8Y97 - chains A and C of the 4 polymer chains in the assembly; structure by X-ray diffraction, 2.83 A resolution.

== Chain A ==
Protein: DegT/DnrJ/EryC1/StrS family aminotransferase
Source organism: Serratia sp. ATCC 39006
UniProt: A0A2I5TIB4 (A0A2I5TIB4_SERS3); numbering as in UniProt (aligned over 1-437)
Chain sequence (443 residues; row label = number of the first residue in the row):
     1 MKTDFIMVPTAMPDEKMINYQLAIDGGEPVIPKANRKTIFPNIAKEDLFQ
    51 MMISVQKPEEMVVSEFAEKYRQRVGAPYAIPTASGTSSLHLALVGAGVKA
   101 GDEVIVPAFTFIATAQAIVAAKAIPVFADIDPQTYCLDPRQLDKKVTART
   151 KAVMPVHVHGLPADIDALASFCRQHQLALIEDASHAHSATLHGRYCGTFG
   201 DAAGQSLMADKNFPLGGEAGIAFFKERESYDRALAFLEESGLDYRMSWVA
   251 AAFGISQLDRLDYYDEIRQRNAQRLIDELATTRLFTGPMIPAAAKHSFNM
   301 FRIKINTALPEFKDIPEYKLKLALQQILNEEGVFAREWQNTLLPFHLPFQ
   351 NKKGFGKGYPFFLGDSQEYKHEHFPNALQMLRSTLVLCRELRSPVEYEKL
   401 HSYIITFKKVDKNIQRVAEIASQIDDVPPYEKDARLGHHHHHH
Not modelled in the structure: 429-443
Differences from the reference sequence: expression tag (438-443)
Small-molecule neighbours: 4'-deoxy-4'-aminopyridoxal-5'-phosphate (PMP): S84, G85, T86, T110, F111, A113, T114, V156, D182, S184, H185, S206, M208, D210, K211, E218, A219, W338

== Chain C ==
Protein: DegT/DnrJ/EryC1/StrS aminotransferase
Source organism: Serratia sp. ATCC 39006
UniProt: A0A2I5T5Y7 (A0A2I5T5Y7_SERS3); residues 2-211 here = UniProt positions 2-211
Chain sequence (218 residues; each row starts with the number of its first residue; numbering starts at 0):
     0 MGISKTSSDLSEQLFQVSFVLARVLTSGIIMSIEKNENELKGLENILKKT
    50 SSKQYAVTFNSISGAVIGSLWGQDIVYGEATNQQSLDEQQEKLFKWLGIG
   100 HSSLLPEPYTLHAINWGNISNLQKITHEEAHVTLLDFTKLGFGPCAVLLT
   150 NNETIYKKSERLKIFGAFDLRTMWTQRETEKEIKPGLQFNFRLSPLVGAC
   200 IKMALIKMGLNKHHHHHH
Not modelled in the structure: 0-10, 170-180, 211-217
Differences from the reference sequence: initiating methionine (0); expression tag (1, 212-217)

== Chain A / chain C interface ==
Pairs across the interface (94; chain A residue first):
  M1(A) - T25(C)
  K2(A) - T25(C)
  K2(A) - S26(C)
  T3(A) - T25(C)
  D4(A) - T25(C)
  D4(A) - S26(C)
  D4(A) - G27(C)
  P41(A) - I29(C)  hydrophobic
  I43(A) - L24(C)
  I43(A) - G27(C)
  L48(A) - A21(C)  hydrophobic
  L48(A) - L24(C)  hydrophobic
  M51(A) - L24(C)  hydrophobic
  M52(A) - S17(C)
  V55(A) - L13(C)  hydrophobic
  V55(A) - V16(C)  hydrophobic
  E59(A) - G140(C)
  E59(A) - G142(C)
  S84(A) - N189(C)
  T86(A) - N189(C)
  H90(A) - W95(C)
  F111(A) - I163(C)  hydrophobic
  F111(A) - F164(C)  hydrophobic
  I112(A) - I163(C)  hydrophobic
  A113(A) - I163(C)  hydrophobic
  Q116(A) - G185(C)  hydrogen bond (side chain-backbone)
  Q116(A) - L186(C)
  Q116(A) - Q187(C)  hydrogen bond
  V119(A) - L186(C)  hydrophobic
  A120(A) - W95(C)
  A120(A) - L186(C)
  K122(A) - W95(C)  hydrogen bond (side chain-backbone)
  M208(A) - M30(C)  hydrophobic
  M208(A) - R191(C)
  A209(A) - I29(C)  hydrophobic
  A209(A) - M30(C)
  D210(A) - M30(C)
  G216(A) - S193(C)
  G216(A) - L195(C)
  G217(A) - I29(C)
  G217(A) - S193(C)
  E218(A) - S31(C)  hydrogen bond
  E218(A) - N189(C)  hydrogen bond
  E218(A) - R191(C)  salt bridge
  E218(A) - S193(C)  hydrogen bond (backbone-side chain)
  F236(A) - W95(C)
  E238(A) - K91(C)  salt bridge
  E239(A) - K91(C)
  S240(A) - K91(C)
  S240(A) - L92(C)  hydrogen bond (backbone-backbone)
  S240(A) - W95(C)
  G241(A) - S62(C)
  G241(A) - Q88(C)  hydrogen bond (backbone-side chain)
  G241(A) - K91(C)
  L242(A) - S62(C)
  L242(A) - L92(C)  hydrophobic
  L242(A) - W95(C)  hydrophobic
  D243(A) - S60(C)  hydrogen bond (backbone-side chain)
  D243(A) - S62(C)  hydrogen bond (backbone-side chain)
  D243(A) - Q88(C)
  Y244(A) - F188(C)
  R245(A) - T137(C)
  R245(A) - P143(C)
  M246(A) - P143(C)
  S247(A) - F141(C)  hydrogen bond (side chain-backbone)
  S247(A) - G142(C)
  S247(A) - V196(C)
  W248(A) - L20(C)  hydrophobic
  W248(A) - G140(C)  hydrogen bond (side chain-backbone)
  W248(A) - F141(C)
  V249(A) - L20(C)  hydrophobic
  V249(A) - F141(C)
  V249(A) - L195(C)  hydrophobic
  F253(A) - L24(C)  hydrophobic
  L347(A) - R160(C)
  P348(A) - P184(C)
  P348(A) - G185(C)
  P348(A) - Q187(C)
  N351(A) - P184(C)  hydrogen bond (side chain-backbone)
  K353(A) - K183(C)  hydrogen bond (side chain-backbone)
  K353(A) - G185(C)
  G354(A) - L186(C)  hydrogen bond (backbone-backbone)
  F355(A) - W70(C)
  F355(A) - V75(C)
  F355(A) - Y76(C)  hydrogen bond (backbone-backbone)
  F355(A) - W95(C)  hydrophobic
  F355(A) - L186(C)  hydrophobic
  G356(A) - Y76(C)
  K357(A) - V75(C)
  K357(A) - Y76(C)  hydrogen bond (side chain-backbone)
  K357(A) - E78(C)  salt bridge
  Y359(A) - Y76(C)
  F362(A) - Y76(C)  hydrophobic
  R389(A) - E33(C)  salt bridge
Interface residues without a listed pair, chain A (56 interface residues in all): F40, D47, A83, L215
Interface residues without a listed pair, chain C (50 interface residues in all): R22, I28, N59, I61, G77, L96, F190, L192

== Overview ==
56 residues of chain A and 50 residues of chain C are in contact; the contacts include 17 hydrogen bonds and 4
salt bridges. Among the polar pairs are E218(A)-R191(C), E238(A)-K91(C) and K357(A)-E78(C). Chain A binds
4'-deoxy-4'-aminopyridoxal-5'-phosphate.
Chain A is DegT/DnrJ/EryC1/StrS family aminotransferase and chain C is DegT/DnrJ/EryC1/StrS aminotransferase,
both from Serratia sp. ATCC 39006; the structure, Crystal structure of a heterooligomeric aminotransferase
from Serratia sp. ATCC 39006, PMP-bound form, was determined by X-ray diffraction together with 8Y96 and 8Y98
from the same study.
